Entry 6TDZ (electron microscopy, 3.14 A resolution); this record covers chains E and N of the 26 polymer chains in the assembly.

Chain E:
Name: subunit beta
Organism: Euglena gracilis
Amino-acid sequence (494 residues; each row starts with the number of its first residue):
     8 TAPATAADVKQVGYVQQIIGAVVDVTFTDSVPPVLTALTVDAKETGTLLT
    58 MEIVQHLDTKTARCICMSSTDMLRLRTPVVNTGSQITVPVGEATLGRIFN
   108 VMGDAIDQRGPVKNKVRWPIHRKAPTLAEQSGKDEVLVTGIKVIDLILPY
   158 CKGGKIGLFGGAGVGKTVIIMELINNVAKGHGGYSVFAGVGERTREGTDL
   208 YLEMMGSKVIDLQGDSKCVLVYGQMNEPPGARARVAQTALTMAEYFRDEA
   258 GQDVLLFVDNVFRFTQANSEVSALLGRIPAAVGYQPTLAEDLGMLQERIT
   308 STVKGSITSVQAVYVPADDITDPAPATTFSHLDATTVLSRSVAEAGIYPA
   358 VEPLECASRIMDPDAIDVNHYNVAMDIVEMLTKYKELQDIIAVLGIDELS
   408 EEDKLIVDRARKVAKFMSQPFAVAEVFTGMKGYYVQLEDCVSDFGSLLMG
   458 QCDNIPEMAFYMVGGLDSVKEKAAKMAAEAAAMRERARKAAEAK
Disordered / not traced: 8-14
Bound ions: Mg2+ near Thr174 (its only coordinating residue here)
Small-molecule neighbours:
  - ADP: Gly168, Ala169, Gly170, Val171, Gly172, Lys173, Thr174, Val175, Arg200, Glu203, Asp266, Tyr355, Gln426, Phe428, Ala431, Phe434, Thr435
  - ATP (adenosine-5'-triphosphate): Ser365, Arg366, Met368, Asp369, Tyr378

Chain N:
Name: inhibitor of F1 (IF1)
Organism: Euglena gracilis
Amino-acid sequence (103 residues; each row starts with the number of its first residue):
     1 MAAACAVRGFTTARPMLTPNKVKVPGRKPQDEEDLTWAEADRKLTPEERY
    51 ARDKQMALLDKMTSQVEELEKSHTEQKKSNKGVKAQIEAISRQLEALKAQ
   101 LKE
Disordered / not traced: 1-19, 69-103

How chain E and chain N interact:
Pairs across the interface - 21 pairs, chain E then chain N:
  Tyr391(E) - Glu47(N)  hydrogen bond
  Gln395(E) - Lys43(N)
  Gln395(E) - Glu47(N)  hydrogen bond
  Ile398(E) - Pro46(N)
  Ala399(E) - Lys43(N)
  Ile403(E) - Tyr50(N)  hydrophobic
  Asp415(E) - Tyr50(N)  hydrogen bond
  Asp415(E) - Lys54(N)
  Arg418(E) - Glu47(N)  salt bridge
  Arg418(E) - Glu48(N)  salt bridge
  Arg418(E) - Ala51(N)
  Asn461(E) - Leu58(N)
  Ile462(E) - Leu58(N)
  Pro463(E) - Gln55(N)
  Glu464(E) - Ala51(N)
  Met465(E) - Gln55(N)
  Ala480(E) - Met62(N)
  Met483(E) - Gln55(N)
  Ala484(E) - Met62(N)  hydrophobic
  Arg491(E) - Asp60(N)  salt bridge
  Arg491(E) - Thr63(N)  hydrogen bond
Other interface residues (no listed pair), chain E (19 interface residues in all): Lys411, Asp460, Ala487
Other interface residues (no listed pair), chain N (14 interface residues in all): Leu44, Leu59

Overview:
19 residues of chain E and 14 residues of chain N are in contact; the contacts include 4 hydrogen bonds and 3
salt bridges. Polar contacts include Arg418(E)-Glu47(N), Arg418(E)-Glu48(N) and Arg491(E)-Asp60(N). Chain E
binds ATP and ADP.
Chain E is subunit beta and chain N is inhibitor of F1 (IF1), both from Euglena gracilis; the structure,
Cryo-EM structure of Euglena gracilis mitochondrial ATP synthase, OSCP/F1/c-ring, rotational state 2, was
determined by electron microscopy (same publication as 6TDU, 6TDV, 6TDW, 6TDX, 6TDY and 6TE0).
